PDB entry 6F05 | X-ray diffraction, 2.20 A resolution | chain I

[Chain I]
Molecule: Glutathione S-transferase F9
Organism: Arabidopsis thaliana
Notes: EC 2.5.1.18
UniProt: O80852 (GSTF9_ARATH); numbering as in UniProt (aligned over 1-215)
Chain sequence (215 residues; row label = number of the first residue in the row):
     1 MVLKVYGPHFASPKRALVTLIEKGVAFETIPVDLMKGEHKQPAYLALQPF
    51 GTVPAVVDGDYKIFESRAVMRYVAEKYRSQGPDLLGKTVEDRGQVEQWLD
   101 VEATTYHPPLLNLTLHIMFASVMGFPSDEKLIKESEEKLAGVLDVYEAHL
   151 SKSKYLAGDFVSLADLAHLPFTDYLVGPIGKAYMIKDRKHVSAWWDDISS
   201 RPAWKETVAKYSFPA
Disordered / not traced: 1, 121-126, 214-215
Small-molecule neighbours: glutathione sulfonic acid (GTS): Phe10, Ala11, Ser12, Pro13, Arg15, Leu34, His39, Lys40, Gly51, Thr52, Val53, Pro54, Glu65, Ser66, Arg67, Phe171
Swiss-Prot annotation at these positions:
  - binding site (glutathione): Ala11, Ser12, His39, Lys40, Thr52, Val53, Glu65, Ser66
  - modified residue: Ser12 (Phosphoserine), Met35 (Methionine sulfoxide), Met118 (Methionine sulfoxide), Met123 (Methionine sulfoxide), Met184 (Methionine sulfoxide)
Reported in the primary citation:
  - binding site for glutathione sulfonic acid: Ser12, His39, Lys40, Glu65, Ser66, Tyr174
  - post-translational modification sites: Met35 (citing earlier work)
  - post-translational modification sites: Met118, Met123, Met184 (proposed by the authors, not directly observed)

[Overview]
Ligands of chain I: glutathione sulfonic acid. From UniProt: 8 glutathione-binding residues. From the paper: a
binding site for glutathione sulfonic acid at Ser12, His39 and Lys40 among others; modification sites Met35,
Met118 and Met123 among others.
Chain I is Glutathione S-transferase F9 (Arabidopsis thaliana); the structure, Arabidopsis thaliana GSTF9,
GSO3 bound, was determined by X-ray diffraction together with 6EZY and 6F01 from the same study.
